PDB entry 3WIZ | X-ray diffraction, 2.45 A resolution | chains A and B

[Chain A (and B)]
Molecule: Bcl-2-like protein 1
Source organism: Homo sapiens
Notes: chain B of this document is another copy of the same molecule, construct and numbering; everything in this record applies to it too
UniProt: Q07817 (B2CL1_HUMAN); numbering as in UniProt; present here: 1-44, 85-209
Amino-acid sequence (177 residues; row label = number of the first residue in the row; note: 40 numbers in that range are skipped by the numbering (no residue carries them; nothing is unmodelled there)):
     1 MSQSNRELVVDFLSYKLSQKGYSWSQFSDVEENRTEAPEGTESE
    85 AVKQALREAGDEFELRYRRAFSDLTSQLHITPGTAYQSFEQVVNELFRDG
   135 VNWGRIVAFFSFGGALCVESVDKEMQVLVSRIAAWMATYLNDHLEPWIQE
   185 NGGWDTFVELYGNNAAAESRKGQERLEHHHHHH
Not modelled in the structure: 1-2, 28-40, 197-217
Curated features (UniProtKB/Swiss-Prot):
  - motif: Ser4 to Trp24 (BH4), Val86 to Arg100 (BH3), Glu129 to Gly148 (BH1), Pro180 to Tyr195 (BH2)
  - mutagenesis: Phe131 to Asp133 (No heterodimerization with BAX), Val135 to Trp137 (Loss of anti-apoptotic activity), Gly138 to Ile140 (Loss of anti-apoptotic activity), Gly138 (G138A: No heterodimerization with BAX), Ser145 to Gly147 (Decreases interaction with DNM1L, no effect on endocytosis enhancement), Gly148 (G148E: No heterodimerization with BAX), Asp156 (D156A: No effect on caspase-1 cleavage), Asp176 (D176A: No effect on caspase-1 cleavage), Trp188 to Phe191 (Abolishes interaction with DNM1L and endocytosis enhancement), Trp188 to Asp189 (Reduces anti-apoptotic activity by about half), Asp189 (D189A: No effect on caspase-1 cleavage)
Ligand contacts: LC6 (7-(4-{[(4-{[(2R)-4-(dimethylamino)-1-(phenylsulfanyl)butan-2-yl]amino}-3-nitrophenyl)sulfonyl]carbamoyl}-2-methylphenyl)-3-[3-(naphthalen-1-yloxy)propyl]pyrazolo[1,5-a]pyridine-2-carboxylic acid): Ala93, Glu96, Phe97, Arg100, Tyr101, Phe105, Leu108, Val126, Glu129, Leu130, Asn136, Trp137, Gly138, Arg139, Val141, Ala142

[How chain A and chain B interact]
Contacting residue pairs (140; chain A residue first):
  Gln3(A) - Trp188(B)
  Asn5(A) - Glu179(B)  hydrogen bond
  Asn5(A) - Trp188(B)  hydrogen bond
  Leu8(A) - Trp188(B)
  Val9(A) - Ala167(B)  hydrophobic
  Val9(A) - Met170(B)  hydrophobic
  Val9(A) - Leu174(B)  hydrophobic
  Leu13(A) - Ala167(B)
  Leu13(A) - Met170(B)  hydrophobic
  Gln19(A) - Gln26(B)  hydrogen bond (backbone-side chain)
  Lys20(A) - Ser25(B)
  Lys20(A) - Gln26(B)  hydrogen bond (backbone-side chain)
  Gly21(A) - Ser23(B)  hydrogen bond (backbone-side chain)
  Gly21(A) - Trp24(B)
  Gly21(A) - Ser25(B)  hydrogen bond (backbone-backbone)
  Gly21(A) - Gln26(B)
  Tyr22(A) - Ser23(B)
  Tyr22(A) - Trp24(B)  hydrogen bond (side chain-backbone)
  Tyr22(A) - Ser25(B)
  Ser23(A) - Gly21(B)  hydrogen bond (side chain-backbone)
  Ser23(A) - Tyr22(B)
  Ser23(A) - Ser23(B)  hydrogen bond (backbone-backbone)
  Trp24(A) - Gly21(B)
  Trp24(A) - Tyr22(B)  hydrophobic
  Trp24(A) - Asp156(B)
  Trp24(A) - Met159(B)
  Trp24(A) - Gln160(B)
  Ser25(A) - Lys20(B)
  Ser25(A) - Gly21(B)
  Ser25(A) - Tyr22(B)
  Gln26(A) - Gln19(B)  hydrogen bond (side chain-backbone)
  Gln26(A) - Lys20(B)
  Gln26(A) - Gly21(B)
  Val86(A) - Trp188(B)  hydrophobic
  Val86(A) - Val192(B)  hydrophobic
  Ala89(A) - Phe191(B)  hydrophobic
  Leu90(A) - Phe191(B)
  Ile114(A) - Leu162(B)  hydrophobic
  Ile114(A) - Trp169(B)  hydrophobic
  Pro116(A) - Arg165(B)
  Thr118(A) - Trp169(B)
  Ala119(A) - Trp169(B)
  Tyr120(A) - Trp169(B)
  Tyr120(A) - Thr172(B)
  Tyr120(A) - Tyr173(B)  hydrogen bond (side chain-backbone)
  Phe123(A) - Trp169(B)  hydrophobic
  Glu124(A) - Tyr173(B)
  Glu124(A) - His177(B)  salt bridge
  Val127(A) - Tyr173(B)
  Asn128(A) - Tyr173(B)  hydrogen bond
  Asn128(A) - His177(B)
  Phe131(A) - Tyr173(B)
  Phe131(A) - Leu178(B)  hydrophobic
  Val135(A) - Leu178(B)  hydrophobic
  Val135(A) - Trp181(B)  hydrogen bond (backbone-side chain)
  Asn136(A) - Trp181(B)
  Trp137(A) - Trp181(B)
  Trp137(A) - Ile182(B)  hydrophobic
  Trp137(A) - Gly187(B)
  Trp137(A) - Trp188(B)  hydrophobic
  Trp137(A) - Phe191(B)  hydrophobic
  Trp137(A) - Leu194(B)
  Trp137(A) - Tyr195(B)  hydrophobic
  Ile140(A) - Trp181(B)  hydrophobic
  Ile140(A) - Ile182(B)  hydrophobic
  Ile140(A) - Trp188(B)  hydrophobic
  Val141(A) - Phe191(B)  hydrophobic
  Phe143(A) - Met170(B)
  Phe143(A) - Tyr173(B)  hydrophobic
  Phe143(A) - Leu174(B)  hydrophobic
  Phe144(A) - Met170(B)  hydrophobic
  Phe144(A) - Leu174(B)  hydrophobic
  Phe144(A) - Trp188(B)  hydrophobic
  Gly147(A) - Met170(B)
  Cys151(A) - Val163(B)  hydrophobic
  Cys151(A) - Ile166(B)  hydrophobic
  Ser154(A) - Leu162(B)
  Val155(A) - Met159(B)  hydrophobic
  Val155(A) - Val163(B)  hydrophobic
  Asp156(A) - Trp24(B)
  Glu158(A) - Leu162(B)
  Met159(A) - Trp24(B)
  Met159(A) - Val155(B)  hydrophobic
  Met159(A) - Met159(B)  hydrophobic
  Leu162(A) - Ile114(B)  hydrophobic
  Leu162(A) - Ser154(B)
  Leu162(A) - Glu158(B)
  Val163(A) - Cys151(B)  hydrophobic
  Val163(A) - Val155(B)  hydrophobic
  Arg165(A) - Pro116(B)
  Ile166(A) - Cys151(B)  hydrophobic
  Ala167(A) - Val9(B)
  Ala167(A) - Leu13(B)  hydrophobic
  Trp169(A) - Ile114(B)  hydrophobic
  Trp169(A) - Thr118(B)
  Trp169(A) - Ala119(B)
  Trp169(A) - Tyr120(B)
  Trp169(A) - Phe123(B)  hydrophobic
  Met170(A) - Val9(B)  hydrophobic
  Met170(A) - Leu13(B)  hydrophobic
  Met170(A) - Phe143(B)
  Met170(A) - Phe144(B)  hydrophobic
  Met170(A) - Gly147(B)
  Thr172(A) - Tyr120(B)
  Tyr173(A) - Tyr120(B)  hydrogen bond (backbone-side chain)
  Tyr173(A) - Glu124(B)
  Tyr173(A) - Val127(B)
  Tyr173(A) - Asn128(B)  hydrogen bond
  Tyr173(A) - Phe131(B)
  Tyr173(A) - Phe143(B)  hydrophobic
  Leu174(A) - Asn5(B)
  Leu174(A) - Val9(B)  hydrophobic
  Leu174(A) - Phe143(B)  hydrophobic
  Leu174(A) - Phe144(B)  hydrophobic
  His177(A) - Glu124(B)  salt bridge
  His177(A) - Asn128(B)
  Leu178(A) - Phe131(B)  hydrophobic
  Leu178(A) - Val135(B)  hydrophobic
  Glu179(A) - Asn5(B)  hydrogen bond
  Trp181(A) - Val135(B)  hydrogen bond (side chain-backbone)
  Trp181(A) - Asn136(B)
  Trp181(A) - Trp137(B)
  Trp181(A) - Ile140(B)  hydrophobic
  Ile182(A) - Ile140(B)  hydrophobic
  Gly187(A) - Trp137(B)
  Trp188(A) - Gln3(B)
  Trp188(A) - Asn5(B)  hydrogen bond
  Trp188(A) - Leu8(B)
  Trp188(A) - Val86(B)  hydrophobic
  Trp188(A) - Trp137(B)  hydrophobic
  Trp188(A) - Ile140(B)  hydrophobic
  Trp188(A) - Phe144(B)  hydrophobic
  Phe191(A) - Ala89(B)  hydrophobic
  Phe191(A) - Leu90(B)
  Phe191(A) - Trp137(B)  hydrophobic
  Phe191(A) - Val141(B)  hydrophobic
  Val192(A) - Ala85(B)
  Val192(A) - Val86(B)  hydrophobic
  Leu194(A) - Trp137(B)
  Tyr195(A) - Trp137(B)  hydrophobic
Interface residues without a listed pair, chain A (71 interface residues in all): Arg6, Leu17, Ala85, Ala93, Thr115, Gln160, Ala171, Asn185, Asp189, Gly196
Interface residues without a listed pair, chain B (71 interface residues in all): Arg6, Leu17, Glu42, Ala93, Ala171, Asn185, Asp189, Gly196

[Overview]
Chain A and chain B each contribute 71 residues to their interface; the contacts include 18 hydrogen bonds and
2 salt bridges. Polar contacts include Glu124(A)-His177(B), Asn5(A)-Glu179(B) and Asn5(A)-Trp188(B). Bound to
chain A: compound LC6. From UniProt: 19 mutagenesis sites on chain A.
Both chains are Bcl-2-like protein 1 (Homo sapiens). Entry 3WIZ (Crystal structure of Bcl-xL in complex with
compound 10) was determined by X-ray diffraction (same publication as 3WIX and 3WIY).
